6U8X - chains C and D of the 6 polymer chains in the assembly; structure by X-ray diffraction, 2.95 A resolution.

[Chain C]
Molecule: DNA (cytosine-5)-methyltransferase 3-like
From: Homo sapiens
UniProtKB: Q9UJW3 (DNM3L_HUMAN); residues 178-386 here = UniProt positions 178-386
Chain sequence (209 residues; each row starts with the number of its first residue):
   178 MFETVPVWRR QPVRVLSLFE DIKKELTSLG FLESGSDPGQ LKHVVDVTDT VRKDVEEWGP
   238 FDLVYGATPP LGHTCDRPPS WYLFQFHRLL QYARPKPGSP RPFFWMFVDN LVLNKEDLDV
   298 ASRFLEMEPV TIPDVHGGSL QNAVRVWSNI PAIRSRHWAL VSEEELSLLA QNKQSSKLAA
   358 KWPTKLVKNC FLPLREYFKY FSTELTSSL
Not modelled in the structure: 316-319, 349-360, 380-386

[Chain D]
Molecule: DNA (cytosine-5)-methyltransferase 3B
From: Homo sapiens
Notes: EC 2.1.1.37
UniProtKB: Q9UBC3 (DNM3B_HUMAN); residues 563-853 here = UniProt positions 563-853
Chain sequence (291 residues; numbered 563 to 853; the number before each row is that of its first residue):
   563 LYPAIPAARR RPIRVLSLFD GIATGYLVLK ELGIKVGKYV ASEVCEESIA VGTVKHEGNI
   623 KYVNDVRNIT KKNIEEWGPF DLVIGGSPCN DLSNVNPARK GLYEGTGRLF FEFYHLLNYS
   683 RPKEGDDRPF FWMFENVVAM KVGDKRDISR FLECNPVMID AIKVSAAHRA RYFWGNLPGM
   743 NRPVIASKND KLELQDCLEY NRIAKLKKVQ TITTKSNSIK QGKNQLFPVV MNGKEDVLWC
   803 TELERIFGFP VHYTDVSNMG RGARQKLLGR SWSVPVIRHL FAPLKDYFAC E
Curated features (UniProtKB/Swiss-Prot):
  - active site: C651
  - binding site (S-adenosyl-L-methionine): D582 to T586, E605, D627 to R629, R832 to W834
  - cross-link: K617 (Glycyl lysine isopeptide (Lys-Gly) (interchain with G-Cter in SUMO2))
Ligand contacts: S-adenosylhomocysteine (SAH): F581, D582, G583, I584, T586, S604, E605, V606, C607, S610, D627, V628, R629, G648, S649, P650, L671, R832, S833, W834
What the authors report for this chain:
  - binding site for CpApG DNA: T775, K777
  - specificity-determining residues: N656, K777, N779, G822, G824, K828
  - mutagenesis - S655A, V657G, N658S, P659A, T775A, T776A, K782A, R823P: decreased catalytic activity
  - disease-associated variants - N658S, R823P: decreased catalytic activity
  - mutagenesis - N656I (2.6- and 1.4-fold): decreased catalytic activity on CpA/CpG
  - mutagenesis - K777A: increased catalytic activity on CGT
  - mutagenesis - K777A: increased catalytic activity on CGA
  - mutagenesis - N779A: decreased catalytic activity on CGA
  - mutagenesis - N779A: unchanged catalytic activity on CGT

[How chain C and chain D interact]
Pairs across the interface (32):
  T225(C) - R708(D)
  T225(C) - D709(D)
  T225(C) - R712(D)  hydrogen bond (backbone-side chain)
  D226(C) - R712(D)  salt bridge
  T227(C) - R712(D)
  V228(C) - R712(D)
  R229(C) - E715(D)  salt bridge
  P255(C) - Y665(D)  hydrophobic
  P256(C) - E666(D)
  S257(C) - Y665(D)  hydrogen bond (side chain-backbone)
  S257(C) - R670(D)
  W258(C) - Y665(D)
  F261(C) - F673(D)  hydrophobic
  F261(C) - F713(D)
  Q262(C) - D709(D)
  Q262(C) - F713(D)
  H264(C) - Y676(D)  hydrogen bond
  R265(C) - Y676(D)
  R265(C) - R712(D)  hydrogen bond (side chain-backbone)
  R265(C) - F713(D)
  Q268(C) - N680(D)
  Y269(C) - R712(D)  hydrogen bond (side chain-backbone)
  Y269(C) - E715(D)
  D294(C) - R670(D)  salt bridge
  R300(C) - R629(D)  hydrogen bond (side chain-backbone)
  R300(C) - E674(D)  salt bridge
  R300(C) - H677(D)
  F301(C) - F673(D)
  F301(C) - E674(D)
  F301(C) - H677(D)
  E303(C) - K633(D)  salt bridge
  E303(C) - Y681(D)  hydrogen bond
Also at the interface, not in a pair above, chain C (21 interface residues in all): P274, E293
Also at the interface, not in a pair above, chain D (17 interface residues in all): E686

[Summary]
Chain C and chain D form an interface of 21 and 17 residues respectively; the contacts include 7 hydrogen
bonds and 5 salt bridges. Among the polar pairs are D226(C)-R712(D), R229(C)-E715(D) and D294(C)-R670(D). From
the paper: a binding site for CpApG DNA at T775(D) and K777(D); S655A, V657G and N658S of chain D, among
others, reduce catalytic activity; 11 substitutions were tested in all.
Chain C is DNA (cytosine-5)-methyltransferase 3-like and chain D is DNA (cytosine-5)-methyltransferase 3B,
both from Homo sapiens; the structure, Crystal structure of DNMT3B-DNMT3L in complex with CpApG DNA, was
determined by X-ray diffraction (same publication as 6U8P, 6U8V and 6U8W).
